PDB entry 2ZON | X-ray diffraction, 1.70 A resolution | chains A and G of the 4 polymer chains in the assembly

Chain A:
Name: Dissimilatory copper-containing nitrite reductase
From: Achromobacter xylosoxidans
Notes: EC 1.7.2.1
Reference sequence: O68601 (O68601_ALCXX); residues 1-336 here correspond to UniProt positions 25-360 (UniProt number = residue number + 24)
Chain sequence (336 residues; row label = number of the first residue in the row):
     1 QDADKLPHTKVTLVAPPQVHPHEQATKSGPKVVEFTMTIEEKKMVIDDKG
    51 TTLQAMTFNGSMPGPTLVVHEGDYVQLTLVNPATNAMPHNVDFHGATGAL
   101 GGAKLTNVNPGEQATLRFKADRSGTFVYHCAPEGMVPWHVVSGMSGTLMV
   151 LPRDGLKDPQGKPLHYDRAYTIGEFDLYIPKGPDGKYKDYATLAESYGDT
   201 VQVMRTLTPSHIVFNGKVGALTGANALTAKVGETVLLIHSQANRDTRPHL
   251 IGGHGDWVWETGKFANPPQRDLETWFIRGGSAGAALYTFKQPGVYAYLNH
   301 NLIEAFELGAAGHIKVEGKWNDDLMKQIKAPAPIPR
Not modelled in the structure: 1, 336
Metal / ion sites: Cu ion site 1: H89, C130, H139, M144; Cu ion site 2: H94, H129 (shared with 1 residue of chain B); Cu ion site 3: H300 (shared with 2 residues of chain C)
Reported in the primary citation:
  - binding site for heme: M87
  - conformationally variable residues (side-chain flip): M87, M135, E195, Y197
  - Cu ion coordination: H89, H139
  - contacts within the chain: M135-H139

Chain G:
Name: cytochrome c551
From: Achromobacter xylosoxidans
Chain sequence (87 residues; each row starts with the number of its first residue):
     1 AADAPAQLDPAGEKLYRSACVVCHASGVANAPKLGDKQAWAPFLAQGADA
    51 LLATVLKGKGAMPPRGGTAADEATLRAAVAYMMDAAR
Not modelled in the structure: 1-6
Metal / ion sites: heme Fe: H24, M62
Residues lining bound ligands: heme (HEM): L15, C20, V22, C23, H24, V28, A29, N30, A31, P32, W40, F43, Q46, L51, T54, V55, K59, G60, A61, M62, P63, R65, G66, T68, L75, A78, V79, M82

How chain A and chain G interact:
Residue-residue contacts (24):
  A86(A) with P63(G)
  P88(A) with A61(G), hydrophobic
  N109(A) with A61(G)
  E133(A) with V28(G)
  G134(A) with S26(G); V28(G)
  M135(A) with V22(G), hydrophobic; V28(G), hydrophobic
  W138(A) with V22(G), hydrophobic
  T192(A) with G67(G), hydrogen bond (side chain-backbone); T68(G); A69(G)
  A194(A) with S18(G); A19(G); G67(G)
  E195(A) with S18(G); T68(G); A69(G), hydrogen bond (side chain-backbone); A70(G)
  Y197(A) with S18(G); V21(G), hydrophobic; V22(G), hydrophobic
  G198(A) with R17(G); S18(G), hydrogen bond (backbone-backbone)
Interface residues without a listed pair, chain A (15 interface residues in all): M87, A191, S196
Interface residues without a listed pair, chain G (15 interface residues in all): G60, G66
The authors on this interface:
  - residue pairs: M135(A)-V22(G), M135(A)-V28(G), T192(A)-G67(G) (hydrogen bond), E195(A)-A69(G) (hydrogen bond), G198(A)-S18(G) (hydrogen bond)
  - interface residues, chain A: M87(A), P88(A)

Summary:
The chain A/chain G interface involves 15 residues from each chain, with 3 hydrogen bonds. Polar contacts
include T192(A)-G67(G), E195(A)-A69(G) and G198(A)-S18(G). The paper describes contacts between M135(A) and
V22(G) and M135(A) and V28(G); hydrogen bonds between T192(A) and G67(G), E195(A) and A69(G) and G198(A) and
S18(G). From the paper: a binding site for heme at M87(A); interface residues M87(A) and P88(A).
Here chain A is Dissimilatory copper-containing nitrite reductase and chain G is cytochrome c551, both from
Achromobacter xylosoxidans. Entry 2ZON (Crystal structure of electron transfer complex of nitrite reductase
with cytochrome c) was determined by X-ray diffraction.
